Entry 5VYA (electron microscopy, 4.00 A resolution); this record covers chains E and P of the 7 polymer chains in the assembly.

Chain E:
Name: Heat shock protein 104
Organism: Saccharomyces cerevisiae (strain ATCC 204508 / S288c)
UniProt: P31539 (HS104_YEAST); numbering as in UniProt (aligned over 1-908)
Sequence (908 residues; row label = number of the first residue in the row):
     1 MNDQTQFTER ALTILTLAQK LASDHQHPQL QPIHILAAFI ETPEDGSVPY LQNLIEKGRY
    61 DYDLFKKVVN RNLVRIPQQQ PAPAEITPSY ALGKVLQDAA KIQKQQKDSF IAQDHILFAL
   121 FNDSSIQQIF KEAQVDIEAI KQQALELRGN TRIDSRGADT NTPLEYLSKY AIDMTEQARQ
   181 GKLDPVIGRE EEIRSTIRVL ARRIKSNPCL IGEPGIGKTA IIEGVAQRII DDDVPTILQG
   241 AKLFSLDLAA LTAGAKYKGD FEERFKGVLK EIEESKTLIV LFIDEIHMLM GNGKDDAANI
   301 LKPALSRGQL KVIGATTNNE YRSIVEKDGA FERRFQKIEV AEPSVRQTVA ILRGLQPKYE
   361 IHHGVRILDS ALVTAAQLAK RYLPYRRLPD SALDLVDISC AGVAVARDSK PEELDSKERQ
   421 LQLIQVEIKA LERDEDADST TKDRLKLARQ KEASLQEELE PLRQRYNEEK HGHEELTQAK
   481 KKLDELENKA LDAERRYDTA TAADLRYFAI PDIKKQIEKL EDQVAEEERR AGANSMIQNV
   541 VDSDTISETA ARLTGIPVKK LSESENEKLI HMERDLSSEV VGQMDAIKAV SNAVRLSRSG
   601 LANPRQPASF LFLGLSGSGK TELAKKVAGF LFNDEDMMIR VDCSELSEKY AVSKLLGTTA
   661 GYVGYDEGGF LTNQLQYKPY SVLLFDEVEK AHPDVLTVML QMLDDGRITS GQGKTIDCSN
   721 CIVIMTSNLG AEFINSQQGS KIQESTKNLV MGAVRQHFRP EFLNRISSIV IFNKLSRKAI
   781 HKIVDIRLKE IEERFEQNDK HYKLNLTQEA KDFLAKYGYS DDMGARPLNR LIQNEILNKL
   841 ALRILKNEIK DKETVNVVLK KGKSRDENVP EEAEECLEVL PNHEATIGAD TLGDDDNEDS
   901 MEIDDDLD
Disordered / not traced: 1-164, 411-537, 860-873, 885-908
Small-molecule neighbours:
  - ATP-gamma-S (AGS; phosphothiophosphoric acid-adenylate ester), molecule 1: Asp-184, Pro-185, Val-186, Ile-187, Arg-189, Pro-214, Gly-215, Ile-216, Gly-217, Lys-218, Thr-219, Ala-220, Thr-317, Ile-351, Leu-355, Pro-389, Leu-393
  - ATP-gamma-S (AGS), molecule 2: Ala-330, Arg-333, Arg-334
  - ATP-gamma-S (AGS), molecule 3: Glu-579, Val-580, Val-581, Gln-583, Leu-615, Ser-616, Gly-617, Ser-618, Gly-619, Lys-620, Thr-621, Glu-622, Glu-687, Asn-728, Leu-775, Ile-783, Arg-787, Ala-825, Arg-826, Asn-829
  - ATP-gamma-S (AGS), molecule 4: Asp-704, Glu-761, Arg-765
From the paper describing this entry:
  - binding site for Alpha-S1-casein (chain P): Tyr-257, Tyr-662
  - binding site for ATP-gamma-S: Arg-334, Arg-765
  - conformationally variable residues: Arg-334, Arg-765
  - mutagenesis - N728A (Kd 33nM): increased binding to ATP
  - mutagenesis - T317A (Kd > 2muM): unchanged binding to ATP
  - mutagenesis - T317A (Kd 1.4muM): decreased binding to ATPgammaS
  - mutagenesis - N728A (Kd 16-20nM): unchanged binding to ATPgammaS
  - mutagenesis - T317A (Kd 1.4muM): decreased binding to ATP-gamma-S
  - mutagenesis - N728A (Kd 16-20nM): unchanged binding to ATP-gamma-S

Chain P:
Name: Alpha-S1-casein
Organism: Bos taurus
Sequence (28 residues; row label = number of the first residue in the row; X marks 28 residues of unknown identity (built as UNK)):
     1 XXXXXXXXXX XXXXXXXXXX XXXXXXXX

Interface between chain E and chain P:
Chain E side of the interface, 8 residues: Lys-256, Tyr-257, Lys-258, Lys-649, Tyr-650, Gly-661, Tyr-662, Val-663

Overview:
Chain E and chain P make no direct contact in this assembly. Bound to chain E: 4 copies of ATP-gamma-S. The
paper reports a binding site for Alpha-S1-casein (chain P) at Tyr-257(E) and Tyr-662(E); N728A of chain E
increases binding to ATP.
Chain E is Heat shock protein 104 (Saccharomyces cerevisiae (strain ATCC 204508 / S288c)) and chain P is
Alpha-S1-casein (Bos taurus); the structure, S. cerevisiae Hsp104:casein complex, Extended Conformation, was
determined by electron microscopy together with 5VY9, 5VJH and 5VY8 from the same study.
